7WEA - chains G and I of the 7 polymer chains in the assembly; structure by electron microscopy, 3.30 A resolution.

Chain G:
Molecule: The heavy chain of Fab XGv347
Source organism: Homo sapiens
Notes: antibody fragment or engineered binder
Sequence (123 residues; row label = number of the first residue in the row):
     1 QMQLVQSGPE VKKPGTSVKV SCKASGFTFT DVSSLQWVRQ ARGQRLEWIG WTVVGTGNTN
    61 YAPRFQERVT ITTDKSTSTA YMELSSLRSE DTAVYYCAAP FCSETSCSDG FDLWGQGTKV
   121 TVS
Cystine bridges: C22-C97, C102-C107

Chain I:
Molecule: The light chain of Fab XGv347
Source organism: Homo sapiens
Notes: antibody fragment or engineered binder
Sequence (107 residues; each row starts with the number of its first residue):
     1 EIVLTQSPGT LSLSPGDRAT LSCRASQSVR ISYLAWYQQK PGQAPRLLIS GSSSRATGIP
    61 DRFSASGSGT DFTLTISRLE PEDFAVYYCQ QYANSPWTFG QGTKVEV
Cystine bridges: C23-C89

Chain G / chain I interface:
Contacting residue pairs (26; chain G residue first):
  V38(G) - F99(I)  hydrophobic
  Q40(G) - Q39(I)
  Q44(G) - Y88(I)
  R45(G) - F99(I)
  R45(G) - G100(I)
  L46(G) - Q39(I)
  L46(G) - F99(I)
  E47(G) - F99(I)
  W48(G) - P96(I)  hydrophobic
  W48(G) - W97(I)
  W48(G) - F99(I)
  S108(G) - S50(I)  hydrogen bond
  D109(G) - S32(I)
  D109(G) - Y33(I)
  D109(G) - Y92(I)
  G110(G) - Y37(I)
  G110(G) - Y92(I)
  F111(G) - Y37(I)  hydrogen bond (backbone-side chain)
  F111(G) - L47(I)
  F111(G) - Y92(I)
  F111(G) - W97(I)  hydrophobic
  D112(G) - L47(I)
  W114(G) - Y37(I)  hydrophobic
  W114(G) - A44(I)
  W114(G) - P45(I)
  G115(G) - A44(I)
Other interface residues (no listed pair), chain G (17 interface residues in all): Y61, Y96, Q116
Other interface residues (no listed pair), chain I (18 interface residues in all): Q43, R46, G51, Q101

Summary:
17 residues of chain G face 18 of chain I across their interface, with 2 hydrogen bonds. Among the polar pairs
are S108(G)-S50(I) and F111(G)-Y37(I).
Here chain G is the heavy chain of Fab XGv347 and chain I is the light chain of Fab XGv347, both from Homo
sapiens. Entry 7WEA (SARS-CoV-2 Omicron variant spike protein in complex with two XGv347 binding to one close
state RBD ...) was determined by electron microscopy (same publication as 7WE7, 7WE8, 7WE9, 7WEB, 7WEC, 7WED
and 3 further entries).
